Entry 8YP6 (electron microscopy, 4.70 A resolution (low resolution: residue-level contacts below are approximate; hydrogen-bond / salt-bridge calls are withheld)); this record covers chains a and d of the 20 polymer chains in the assembly.

Chain a:
Molecule: 16S rRNA
Organism: Mycolicibacterium smegmatis MC2 155
Sequence (1510 nucleotides; numbered 9 to 1518; the number before each row is that of its first residue):
     9 UGGAGAGUUU GAUCCUGGCU CAGGACGAAC GCUGGCGGCG UGCUUAACAC AUGCAAGUCG
    69 AACGGAAAGG CCCUUUCGGG GGUACUCGAG UGGCGAACGG GUGAGUAACA CGUGGGUGAU
   129 CUGCCCUGCA CUUUGGGAUA AGCCUGGGAA ACUGGGUCUA AUACCGAAUA CACCCUGCUG
   189 GUCGCAUGGC CUGGUAGGGG AAAGCUUUUG CGGUGUGGGA UGGGCCCGCG GCCUAUCAGC
   249 UUGUUGGUGG GGUGAUGGCC UACCAAGGCG ACGACGGGUA GCCGGCCUGA GAGGGUGACC
   309 GGCCACACUG GGACUGAGAU ACGGCCCAGA CUCCUACGGG AGGCAGCAGU GGGGAAUAUU
   369 GCACAAUGGG CGCAAGCCUG AUGCAGCGAC GCCGCGUGAG GGAUGACGGC CUUCGGGUUG
   429 UAAACCUCUU UCAGCACAGA CGAAGCGCAA GUGACGGUAU GUGCAGAAGA AGGACCGGCC
   489 AACUACGUGC CAGCAGCCGC GGUAAUACGU AGGGUCCGAG CGUUGUCCGG AAUUACUGGG
   549 CGUAAAGAGC UCGUAGGUGG UUUGUCGCGU UGUUCGUGAA AACUCACAGC UUAACUGUGG
   609 GCGUGCGGGC GAUACGGGCA GACUAGAGUA CUGCAGGGGA GACUGGAAUU CCUGGUGUAG
   669 CGGUGGAAUG CGCAGAUAUC AGGAGGAACA CCGGUGGCGA AGGCGGGUCU CUGGGCAGUA
   729 ACUGACGCUG AGGAGCGAAA GCGUGGGGAG CGAACAGGAU UAGAUACCCU GGUAGUCCAC
   789 GCCGUAAACG GUGGGUACUA GGUGUGGGUU UCCUUCCUUG GGAUCCGUGC CGUAGCUAAC
   849 GCAUUAAGUA CCCCGCCUGG GGAGUACGGC CGCAAGGCUA AAACUCAAAG GAAUUGACGG
   909 GGGCCCGCAC AAGCGGCGGA GCAUGUGGAU UAAUUCGAUG CAACGCGAAG AACCUUACCU
   969 GGGUUUGACA UGCACAGGAC GCCGGCAGAG AUGUCGGUUC CCUUGUGGCC UGUGUGCAGG
  1029 UGGUGCAUGG CUGUCGUCAG CUCGUGUCGU GAGAUGUUGG GUUAAGUCCC GCAACGAGCG
  1089 CAACCCUUGU CUCAUGUUGC CAGCACGUUA UGGUGGGGAC UCGUGAGAGA CUGCCGGGGU
  1149 CAACUCGGAG GAAGGUGGGG AUGACGUCAA GUCAUCAUGC CCCUUAUGUC CAGGGCUUCA
  1209 CACAUGCUAC AAUGGCCGGU ACAAAGGGCU GCGAUGCCGU GAGGUGGAGC GAAUCCUUUC
  1269 AAAGCCGGUC UCAGUUCGGA UCGGGGUCUG CAACUCGACC CCGUGAAGUC GGAGUCGCUA
  1329 GUAAUCGCAG AUCAGCAACG CUGCGGUGAA UACGUUCCCG GGCCUUGUAC ACACCGCCCG
  1389 UCACGUCAUG AAAGUCGGUA ACACCCGAAG CCGGUGGCCU AACCCUUGUG GAGGGAGCCG
  1449 UCGAAGGUGG GAUCGGCGAU UGGGACGAAG UCGUAACAAG GUAGCCGUAC CGGAAGGUGC
  1509 GGCUGGAUCA
Not modelled in the structure: 823-826

Chain d:
Name: Small ribosomal subunit protein uS4
Organism: Mycolicibacterium smegmatis MC2 155
Reference sequence: A0QSL7 (RS4_MYCS2); residue numbers follow UniProt; this construct covers 2-201
Chain sequence (200 residues; row label = number of the first residue in the row):
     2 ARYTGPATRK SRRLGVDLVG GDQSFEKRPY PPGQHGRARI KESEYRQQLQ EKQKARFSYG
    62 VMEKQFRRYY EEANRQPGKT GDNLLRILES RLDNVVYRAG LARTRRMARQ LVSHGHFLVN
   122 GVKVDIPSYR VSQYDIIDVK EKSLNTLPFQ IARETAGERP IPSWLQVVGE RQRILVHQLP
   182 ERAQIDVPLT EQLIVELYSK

Interface between chain a and chain d:
Contacting residue pairs (124):
  A12(a) with Glu-197(d); Leu-198(d); Lys-201(d)
  G13(a) with Lys-201(d)
  A30(a) with Lys-201(d)
  G43(a) with Ala-2(d)
  C401(a) with Arg-69(d)
  G402(a) with Arg-69(d); Ile-127(d); Ser-129(d)
  C403(a) with Ala-2(d); Gln-66(d); Asp-126(d); Ile-127(d); Pro-128(d); Ser-129(d)
  G404(a) with Ala-2(d); Arg-3(d); Arg-110(d); Ser-114(d); Pro-128(d)
  U405(a) with Arg-3(d); Gln-111(d)
  G406(a) with Arg-3(d); Gln-111(d)
  A407(a) with Arg-107(d); Met-108(d); Gln-111(d)
  G408(a) with Arg-104(d); Thr-105(d); Arg-107(d)
  A411(a) with Lys-28(d)
  G413(a) with Lys-28(d); Arg-29(d)
  C418(a) with Gln-35(d)
  G425(a) with Arg-29(d); Tyr-31(d)
  U426(a) with Arg-13(d); Arg-29(d); Tyr-31(d); Pro-33(d); Gly-34(d); Gln-35(d)
  U427(a) with Arg-13(d); Arg-29(d); Pro-33(d)
  G428(a) with Arg-13(d); Arg-29(d)
  U429(a) with Thr-9(d); Arg-13(d); Ser-25(d); Arg-29(d)
  A430(a) with Pro-7(d); Thr-9(d)
  C436(a) with Thr-147(d); Pro-149(d)
  U437(a) with His-115(d); His-117(d); Thr-147(d)
  U438(a) with His-115(d)
  U439(a) with Ser-114(d); His-115(d); Gly-116(d)
  A475(a) with Gln-111(d)
  G486(a) with Lys-42(d)
  C487(a) with Lys-42(d)
  C488(a) with Lys-42(d); Tyr-46(d)
  A489(a) with Ile-41(d); Lys-42(d); Ser-44(d); Tyr-46(d); Arg-47(d); Leu-50(d)
  A490(a) with Arg-14(d); Ile-41(d); Lys-42(d)
  C491(a) with His-36(d); Ile-41(d)
  U492(a) with Gln-35(d); His-36(d)
  G520(a) with Gln-35(d)
  G521(a) with Gly-34(d); Gln-35(d)
  G522(a) with Arg-10(d); Arg-14(d); Pro-33(d); Gly-34(d)
  U523(a) with Arg-10(d); Arg-14(d); Pro-33(d)
  C524(a) with Leu-15(d); Gln-54(d); Phe-58(d)
  C525(a) with Tyr-4(d); Lys-53(d); Gln-54(d); Arg-57(d); Phe-58(d); Glu-64(d); Lys-65(d)
  G526(a) with Tyr-4(d); Thr-5(d); Arg-57(d); Met-63(d); Glu-64(d); Lys-65(d)
  A527(a) with Ala-2(d); Arg-3(d); Met-63(d)
  C529(a) with Lys-65(d)
  U592(a) with Arg-76(d)
  C593(a) with Arg-76(d)
  U599(a) with Lys-124(d); Val-125(d); Asp-126(d); Ile-127(d)
  U600(a) with Val-125(d); Ile-127(d); Ser-129(d); Tyr-130(d); Arg-131(d)
  A601(a) with Arg-69(d); Arg-131(d)
Other interface residues (no listed pair), chain a (54 interface residues in all): G11, G31, G32, C440, A479, G485, G528
Other interface residues (no listed pair), chain d (63 interface residues in all): Ala-39, Arg-68, Arg-92, Val-123, Leu-148, Ser-200

Overview:
54 residues of chain a face 63 of chain d across their interface.
Chain a is 16S rRNA and chain d is Small ribosomal subunit protein uS4, both from Mycolicibacterium smegmatis
MC2 155; the structure, Cryo-EM map of 30S ribosomal subunit in complex with MetAP1c of Mycobacterium
smegmatis, was determined by electron microscopy.
